PDB entry 3ZC0 | X-ray diffraction, 2.98 A resolution | chains F and N of the 5 polymer chains in the assembly

# Chain F
Protein: Aftrax
From: Archaeoglobus fulgidus
UniProt: O28024 (O28024_ARCFU); residue numbers follow UniProt; this construct covers 1-196
Chain sequence (199 residues; row label = number of the first residue in the row; numbers below 1 keep their minus sign (Gly-2 is residue -2)):
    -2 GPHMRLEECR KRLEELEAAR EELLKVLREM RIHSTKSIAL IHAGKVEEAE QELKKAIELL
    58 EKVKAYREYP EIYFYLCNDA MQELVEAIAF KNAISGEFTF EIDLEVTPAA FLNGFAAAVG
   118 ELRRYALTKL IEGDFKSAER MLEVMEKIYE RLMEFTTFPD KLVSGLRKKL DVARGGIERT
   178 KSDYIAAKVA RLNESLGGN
Not modelled in the structure: -2 to 0, 191-196
Construct notes: expression tag (-2 to 0); engineered mutation Ala114 (Asp in O28024)
Ion coordination: Mg2+: Glu83, Glu118
From the paper describing this entry:
  - catalytic residues: Glu83, Glu118
  - catalytic residues: Glu80 (by similarity / conservation)
  - binding site for the 16-nt RNA strand: Arg17, Arg25, Tyr72, Lys158, Arg164, Arg176
  - binding site for the 16-nt RNA strand (chain N): Lys158, Arg164

# Chain N
Molecule: 16-nt RNA strand
Sequence (16 nucleotides; each row starts with the number of its first residue):
     1 UUCGACGCGU CGAAUU
Not modelled in the structure: 16
Ion coordination: Mg2+: C11, G12 (shared with 2 residues of chain E)

# How chain F and chain N interact
Residue-residue contacts - 6 pairs, chain F then chain N:
  Asp157(F) with U10(N), phosphate contact; C11(N), phosphate contact
  Lys158(F) with C8(N), salt bridge to the phosphate; G9(N), salt bridge to the phosphate
  Arg164(F) with U10(N), salt bridge to the phosphate; C11(N), salt bridge to the phosphate
Interface residues without a listed pair, chain F (4 interface residues in all): Pro156

# Overview
The chain F/chain N interface involves 4 residues from each chain; the contacts include 4 salt bridges. Among
the polar pairs are Lys158(F)-C8(N), Lys158(F)-G9(N) and Arg164(F)-U10(N). C11(N) and G12(N) form the Mg2+
site. The paper reports catalytic residues Glu83(F), Glu118(F) and Glu80(F); a binding site for the 16-nt RNA
strand at Arg17(F), Arg25(F) and Tyr72(F) among others.
Chain F is Aftrax (Archaeoglobus fulgidus) and chain N is a 16-nt RNA strand; the structure, Structure of
AfC3PO - duplex RNA complex, was determined by X-ray diffraction together with 3ZC1 from the same study.
